PDB entry 4PJH | X-ray diffraction, 2.00 A resolution | chains E and F of the 4 polymer chains in the assembly

== Chain E ==
Molecule: TCR-alpha
Organism: Homo sapiens
Amino-acid sequence (205 residues; row label = number of the first residue in the row; numbers below 1 keep their minus sign (His-1 is residue -1)):
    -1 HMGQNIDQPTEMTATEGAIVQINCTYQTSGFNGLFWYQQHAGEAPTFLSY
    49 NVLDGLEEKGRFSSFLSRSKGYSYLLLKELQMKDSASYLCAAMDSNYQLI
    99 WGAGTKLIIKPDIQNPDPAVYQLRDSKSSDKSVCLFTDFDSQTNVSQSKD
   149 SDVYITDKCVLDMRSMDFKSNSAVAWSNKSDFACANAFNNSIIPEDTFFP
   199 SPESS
Disordered / not traced: -1 to 1, 125-128, 178-179, 200-203
Cystine bridges: Cys22-Cys88, Cys132-Cys182
Bound ions: Na+ near Ile4 (its only coordinating residue here)
From the paper describing this entry:
  - binding site for Acetyl 6-formylpterin: Tyr95

== Chain F ==
Molecule: TCR-beta
Organism: Homo sapiens
Amino-acid sequence (244 residues; each row starts with the number of its first residue; numbers below 1 keep their minus sign (His-1 is residue -1)):
    -1 HMNAGVTQTPKFQVLKTGQSMTLQCAQDMNHNSMYWYRQDPGMGLRLIYY
    49 SASEGTTDKGEVPNGYNVSRLNKREFSLRLESAAPSQTSVYFCASSGGDS
    99 GELFFGEGSRLTVLEDLKNVFPPEVAVFEPSEAEISHTQKATLVCLATGF
   149 YPDHVELSWWVNGKEVHSGVCTDPQPLKEQPALNDSRYALSSRLRVSATF
   199 WQNPRNHFRCQVQFYGLSENDEWTQDRAKPVTQIVSAEAWGRAD
Disordered / not traced: -1 to 2, 242
Cystine bridges: Cys23-Cys91, Cys143-Cys208
Bound ions: Na+: Tyr47, Pro61, Tyr64

== How chain E and chain F interact ==
Cross-chain cystine bridges: Cys157(E)-Cys169(F)
Pairs across the interface (87; chain E residue first):
  Phe33(E) with Ser98(F); Gly99(F); Glu100(F)
  Tyr35(E) with Glu100(F); Leu101(F), hydrogen bond (side chain-backbone); Phe103(F), hydrophobic
  Gln37(E) with Gln37(F), hydrogen bond; Phe90(F)
  Glu41(E) with Phe90(F)
  Ala42(E) with Phe90(F), hydrophobic; Gly104(F)
  Pro43(E) with Phe103(F)
  Phe45(E) with Glu100(F)
  Tyr48(E) with Ser98(F)
  Met91(E) with Asp97(F)
  Leu97(E) with Tyr35(F); Leu101(F), hydrophobic
  Trp99(E) with Tyr35(F); Gly42(F); Leu43(F); Leu101(F), hydrophobic; Phe103(F), hydrophobic
  Gly100(E) with Gly42(F)
  Ala101(E) with Gly40(F); Met41(F); Gly42(F)
  Asp115(E) with His135(F), salt bridge
  Tyr119(E) with Ser129(F); Ala131(F); Glu132(F); His135(F); Thr136(F)
  Gln120(E) with Ser129(F)
  Leu121(E) with Phe126(F); Glu127(F); Thr140(F); Val142(F), hydrophobic
  Arg122(E) with Phe126(F); Glu127(F), hydrogen bond (backbone-backbone)
  Asp123(E) with Val125(F); Phe126(F)
  Ser124(E) with Val125(F), hydrogen bond (backbone-backbone); Glu127(F); Glu236(F)
  Lys129(E) with Phe126(F)
  Ser130(E) with Phe126(F)
  Val131(E) with Phe126(F), hydrophobic; Val142(F), hydrophobic; Leu144(F), hydrophobic
  Leu133(E) with Thr140(F)
  Thr135(E) with Arg193(F)
  Asp136(E) with Thr136(F); Arg193(F), salt bridge
  Tyr152(E) with Leu175(F), hydrophobic; Glu177(F), hydrogen bond (side chain-backbone)
  Ile153(E) with Leu175(F)
  Thr154(E) with Asp171(F); Leu175(F); Ser189(F), hydrogen bond; Arg191(F), hydrogen bond
  Asp155(E) with Arg191(F)
  Cys157(E) with Cys169(F), disulfide; Thr170(F); Arg191(F)
  Val158(E) with Cys169(F), hydrogen bond (backbone-side chain)
  Leu159(E) with Gly167(F); Val168(F); Cys169(F), hydrophobic; Arg193(F)
  Asp160(E) with Ser166(F), hydrogen bond (backbone-side chain); Gly167(F), hydrogen bond (backbone-backbone)
  Met161(E) with Lys138(F); Ser166(F); Arg193(F); Val194(F)
  Arg162(E) with Ser166(F), hydrogen bond (backbone-side chain)
  Met164(E) with Ser195(F)
  Phe166(E) with Lys138(F); Arg193(F)
  Ser168(E) with Arg193(F), hydrogen bond
  Ser170(E) with Arg191(F), hydrogen bond
  Val172(E) with Arg191(F)
  Trp174(E) with Leu144(F), hydrophobic; Leu175(F), hydrophobic; Ala187(F), hydrophobic
  Phe196(E) with His135(F)
  Pro198(E) with Ala131(F), hydrophobic
Also at the interface, not in a pair above, chain E (46 interface residues in all): Leu87, Ala171
Also at the interface, not in a pair above, chain F (46 interface residues in all): Glu105, Ala124, Pro128, Thr146, Ala237

== Summary ==
The chain E/chain F interface involves 46 residues from each chain, with 1 disulfide bond, 13 hydrogen bonds
and 2 salt bridges. Among the polar pairs are Asp115(E)-His135(F), Asp136(E)-Arg193(F) and Tyr35(E)-Leu101(F).
Tyr47(F), Pro61(F) and Tyr64(F) form the Na+ site. The paper reports a binding site for Acetyl 6-formylpterin
at Tyr95(E).
Here chain E is TCR-alpha and chain F is TCR-beta, both from Homo sapiens. Entry 4PJH (Structure of human
MR1-Ac-6-FP in complex with human MAIT B-G8 TCR) was determined by X-ray diffraction (same publication as
4PJ5, 4PJ7, 4PJ8, 4PJ9, 4PJA, 4PJB and 7 further entries).
